PDB entry 3L36 | X-ray diffraction, 1.45 A resolution | chains A and H

[Chain A]
Molecule: GP41 N-peptide
Amino-acid sequence (47 residues; row label = number of the first residue in the row; numbering starts at 0):
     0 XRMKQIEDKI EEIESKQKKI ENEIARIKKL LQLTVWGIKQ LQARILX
Modified / non-standard residues: ACE (acetyl group) at position 0; NH2 (amino group) at position 46

[Chain H]
Molecule: HIV entry inhibitor PIE12
Amino-acid sequence (17 residues; each row starts with the number of its first residue):
     1 XKHPCDYPEW QWLCELX
Modified / non-standard residues: ACE (acetyl group) at position 1, NH2 (amino group) at position 17; K2 (D-lysine; DLY); H3 (D-histidine; DHI); P4, P8 (D-proline; DPR); C5, C14 (D-cysteine; DCY); D6 (D-aspartic acid; DAS); Y7 (D-tyrosine; DTY); E9, E15 (D-glutamic acid; DGL); W10, W12 (D-tryptophan; DTR); Q11 (D-glutamine; DGN); L13, L16 (D-leucine; DLE)
Cystine bridges: C5-C14
Ligand contacts: 3-cyclohexyl-1-propylsulfonic acid (CXS): C5, D6, Y7, P8, Q11, C14, E15

[Interface between chain A and chain H]
Pairs across the interface (10; chain A residue first):
  L32(A) - H3(H)
  L32(A) - P4(H)
  L32(A) - L13(H)
  W35(A) - ACE_1(H)  hydrogen bond (side chain-backbone)
  W35(A) - K2(H)  hydrogen bond (side chain-backbone)
  W35(A) - H3(H)
  W35(A) - P4(H)
  W35(A) - Y7(H)
  W35(A) - W10(H)
  G36(A) - W10(H)
Other interface residues (no listed pair), chain A (6 interface residues in all): L29, Q39, L40
Other interface residues (no listed pair), chain H (9 interface residues in all): L16, NH2_17

[Overview]
6 residues of chain A face 9 of chain H across their interface, with 2 hydrogen bonds. Polar contacts include
W35(A)-ACE_1(H) and W35(A)-K2(H). Bound to chain H: 3-cyclohexyl-1-propylsulfonic acid.
Chain A is GP41 N-peptide and chain H is HIV entry inhibitor PIE12; the structure, PIE12 D-peptide against HIV
entry, was determined by X-ray diffraction together with 3MGN, 3L35 and 3L37 from the same study.
